8XVB - chains H and J of the 10 polymer chains in the assembly; structure by electron microscopy, 3.40 A resolution.

Chain H:
Protein: ATP-dependent target DNA activator B
From: Escherichia phage Mu
Notes: EC 3.6.1.-
UniProt: P03763 (TARGB_BPMU); numbering as in UniProt (aligned over 1-312)
Sequence (312 residues; each row starts with the number of its first residue):
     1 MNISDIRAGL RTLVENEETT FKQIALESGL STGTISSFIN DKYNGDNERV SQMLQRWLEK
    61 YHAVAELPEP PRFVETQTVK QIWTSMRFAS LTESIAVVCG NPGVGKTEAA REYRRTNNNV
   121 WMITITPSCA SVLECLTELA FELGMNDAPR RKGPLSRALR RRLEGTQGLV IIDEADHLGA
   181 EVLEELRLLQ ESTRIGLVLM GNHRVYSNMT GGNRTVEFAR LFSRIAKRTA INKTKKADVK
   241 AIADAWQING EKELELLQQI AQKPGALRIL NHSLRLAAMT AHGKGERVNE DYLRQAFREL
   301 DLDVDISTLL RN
Unresolved in the structure: 1-66
Curated features (UniProtKB/Swiss-Prot):
  - DNA-binding region: Phe-21 to Asn-40 (H-T-H motif), Ser-223 to Asn-312
  - binding site (ATP): Gly-100 to Thr-107
  - site: Arg-151 (Involved in DNA binding), Lys-152 (Involved in DNA binding), Asn-202 (Sensor-1), Arg-224 (R-finger), Arg-268 (Sensor-2)
  - mutagenesis: Arg-150 to Lys-152 (Complete loss of strand transfer stimulation activity), Lys-152 (K152A: Complete loss of strand transfer stimulation activity and self-integration protection), Arg-187 (R187A: 20 fold decrease in ATPase activity due to impaired ATP hydrolysis), Asn-202 (N202A: 60 fold decrease in ATPase activity due to impaired ATP hydrolysis. No effect on ATP-binding and polymerization), Arg-220 (R220A: 12 fold decrease in ATPase activity due to impaired ATP-binding), Arg-224 (R224A: 60 fold decrease in ATPase activity due to impaired ATP-binding. No polymerization), Lys-233 to Lys-236 (Complete loss of MuA regulation of ATPase activity. Complete loss of strand transfer stimulation activity), Arg-268 (R268A: Almost complete loss of ATPase activity due to impaired ATP-binding. No polymerization)
Small-molecule neighbours:
  - ATP (adenosine-5'-triphosphate), molecule 1: Phe-73, Val-74, Thr-76, Val-79, Pro-102, Gly-103, Val-104, Gly-105, Lys-106, Thr-107, Glu-108, Asp-173, Glu-174, Leu-267, Arg-268, Asn-271
  - ATP, molecule 2: Arg-187, Glu-191, Arg-220, Arg-224
From the paper describing this entry:
  - binding site for ATP: Val-74, Thr-107, Arg-224, Arg-268, Asn-271
  - mutagenesis - T107A, R224A, R268A: decreased catalytic activity on ATP
  - binding site for the 24-nt DNA strand: Arg-150, Arg-151
  - mutagenesis - R150A/R151A, R150A/R151A/K152A: decreased binding to the 24-nt DNA strand

Chain J:
Molecule: 24-nt DNA strand
Sequence (24 nucleotides; numbered 1 to 24; the number before each row is that of its first residue):
     1 TTTTTTTTTT TTTTTTTTTT TTTT

How chain H and chain J interact:
Pairs across the interface - 6 pairs, chain H then chain J:
  Ser-131(H) with DT21(J), hydrogen bond to the phosphate
  Leu-133(H) with DT20(J), phosphate contact; DT21(J), phosphate contact
  Arg-151(H) with DT18(J), hydrogen bond to the base
  Lys-152(H) with DT20(J), hydrogen bond to the phosphate; DT21(J), salt bridge to the phosphate
Also at the interface, not in a pair above, chain H (5 interface residues in all): Glu-134
Also at the interface, not in a pair above, chain J (4 interface residues in all): DT19

In short:
5 residues of chain H and 4 residues of chain J are in contact; the contacts include 3 hydrogen bonds and 1
salt bridge. Polar pairs include Arg-151(H)/DT18(J), Ser-131(H)/DT21(J) and Lys-152(H)/DT20(J). The paper
reports a binding site for ATP at Val-74(H), Thr-107(H) and Arg-224(H) among others; T107A, R224A and R268A of
chain H reduce catalytic activity on ATP; 5 substitutions were tested in all.
Here chain H is ATP-dependent target DNA activator B (Escherichia phage Mu) and chain J is a 24-nt DNA strand.
Entry 8XVB (Cryo-EM structure of ATP-DNA-MuB filaments) was determined by electron microscopy (same
publication as 8XVC and 8XVD).
